Entry 8DLF (electron microscopy, 3.23 A resolution); this record covers chains D and E of the 6 polymer chains in the assembly.

[Chain D]
Name: Epstein-Barr nuclear antigen 1
From: Human herpesvirus 4 strain B95-8
UniProtKB: P03211 (EBNA1_EBVB9); residue numbers follow UniProt; this construct covers 458-617
Amino-acid sequence (160 residues; row label = number of the first residue in the row):
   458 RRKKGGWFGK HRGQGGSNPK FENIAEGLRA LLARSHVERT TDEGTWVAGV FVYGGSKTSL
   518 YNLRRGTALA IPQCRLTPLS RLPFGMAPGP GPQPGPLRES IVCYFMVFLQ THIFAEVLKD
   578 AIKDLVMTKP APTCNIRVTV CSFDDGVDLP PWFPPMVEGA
Unresolved in the structure: 458-460
UniProt features mapped onto this chain:
  - active site: Tyr518 (For site-specific DNA endonuclease activity)
  - binding site (DNA): Lys460, Lys461, Tyr518
  - site: Arg491 (Interaction dimer-dimer), Tyr518 (Interaction dimer-dimer. Required for episome maintenance and generation of immortalized B cells in the host)
  - mutagenesis: Lys460 to Lys461 (Severe loss of oriP-dependent DNA replication; loss of DNA-binding), Arg491 (R491A: Impaired cooperative DNA binding; R491E: Loss of DNA replication and cooperative DNA binding), Tyr518 (Y518A: 10 fold decrease in DNA-binding; Y518A: Complete loss of endocucleoase nicks in the DNA; Y518E: Complete loss of DNA-binding; Y518F: No effect on DNA-binding ...), Asp581 (D581A: Loss of DNA replication and cooperative DNA binding; D581E: Forms single dimer binding to DNA), Thr585 (T585P: Decreased EBNA1-DNA binding, formation of functional chromatin, and origin recognition complex recruitment at oriP)

[Chain E]
Molecule: 2xfr DNA
From: Human herpesvirus 4 strain B95-8
Sequence (56 nucleotides; row label = number of the first residue in the row):
     1 ATCTGGGTAG TATATGCTAT CCTAATTTAT ATCTGGGTAG CATAGGCTAT CCTATC

[Chain D / chain E interface]
Pairs across the interface (24):
  Lys461(D) with DA9(E), base contact; DG10(E), sugar contact
  Gly462(D) with DA9(E), base contact; DG10(E), base contact
  Gly463(D) with DT11(E), hydrogen bond to the sugar
  Trp464(D) with DA12(E), hydrogen bond to the phosphate; DT13(E), hydrogen bond to the phosphate
  His468(D) with DT13(E), salt bridge to the phosphate
  Arg469(D) with DA12(E), base contact; DT13(E), hydrogen bond to the base; DA14(E), hydrogen bond to the phosphate
  Lys477(D) with DG6(E), base contact; DG7(E), hydrogen bond to the base; DT8(E), base contact
  Ser513(D) with DT8(E), phosphate contact
  Thr515(D) with DG7(E), sugar contact; DT8(E), hydrogen bond to the phosphate
  Asn519(D) with DG7(E), hydrogen bond to the phosphate; DT8(E), base contact
  Leu554(D) with DC17(E), phosphate contact
  Lys586(D) with DG6(E), phosphate contact; DG7(E), phosphate contact
  Pro587(D) with DG6(E), phosphate contact
  Thr590(D) with DG7(E), phosphate contact
Also at the interface, not in a pair above, chain D (17 interface residues in all): Ser516, Glu556, Pro589
Also at the interface, not in a pair above, chain E (11 interface residues in all): DG16

[Summary]
17 residues of chain D and 11 residues of chain E are in contact, with 8 hydrogen bonds and 1 salt bridge.
Polar contacts include Arg469(D)-DT13(E), Lys477(D)-DG7(E) and Gly463(D)-DT11(E).
Chain D is Epstein-Barr nuclear antigen 1 and chain E is 2xfr DNA, both from Human herpesvirus 4 strain B95-8;
the structure, EBNA1 DNA binding domain (DBD) (458-617)+2 repeats of family repeat (FR) region, was determined
by electron microscopy.
